PDB entry 7KHI | electron microscopy, 3.62 A resolution | chains F and X of the 9 polymer chains in the assembly

Chain F:
Molecule: RNA polymerase sigma factor RpoD
Organism: Escherichia coli (strain K12)
UniProtKB: P00579 (RPOD_ECOLI); numbering as in UniProt (aligned over 1-613)
Chain sequence (613 residues; each row starts with the number of its first residue):
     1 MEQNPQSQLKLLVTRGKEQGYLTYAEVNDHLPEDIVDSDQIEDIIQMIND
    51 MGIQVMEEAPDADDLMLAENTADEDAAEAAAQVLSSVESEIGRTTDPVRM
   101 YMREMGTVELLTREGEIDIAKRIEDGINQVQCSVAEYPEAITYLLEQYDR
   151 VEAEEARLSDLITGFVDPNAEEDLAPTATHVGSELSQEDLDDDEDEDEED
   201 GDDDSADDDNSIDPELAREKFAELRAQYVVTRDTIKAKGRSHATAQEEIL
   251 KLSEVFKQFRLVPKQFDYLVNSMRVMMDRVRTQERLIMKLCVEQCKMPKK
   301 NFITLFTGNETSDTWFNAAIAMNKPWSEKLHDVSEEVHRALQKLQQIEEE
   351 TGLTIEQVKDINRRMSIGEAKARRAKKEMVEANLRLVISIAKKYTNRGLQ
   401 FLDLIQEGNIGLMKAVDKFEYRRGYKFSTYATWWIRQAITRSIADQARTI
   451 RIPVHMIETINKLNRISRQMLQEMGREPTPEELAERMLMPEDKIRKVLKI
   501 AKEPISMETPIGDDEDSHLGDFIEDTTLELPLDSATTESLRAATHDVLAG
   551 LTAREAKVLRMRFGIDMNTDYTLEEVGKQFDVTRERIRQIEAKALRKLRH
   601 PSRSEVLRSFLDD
Unresolved in the structure: 1-5, 168-212, 237-242, 613
Ligand contacts:
  - chapso (1N7), molecule 1: Ile505, Thr509, Pro510, Ile511, Gly512
  - chapso (1N7), molecule 2: Ile511, Leu519, Phe522, Ile523

Chain X:
Molecule: 36-nt DNA strand
Organism: Escherichia coli K-12
Sequence (36 nucleotides; numbered 20 to 55; the number before each row is that of its first residue):
    20 TCCTCTTGTCAGGCCGGAATAACTCCCTATAATGCG

Interface between chain F and chain X:
Pairs across the interface (50):
  Asp96(F) - DG55(X)  hydrogen bond to the base
  Val98(F) - DG55(X)  base contact
  Arg99(F) - DG55(X)  hydrogen bond to the base
  Met102(F) - DG53(X)  base contact
  Met102(F) - DC54(X)  base contact
  Gly106(F) - DG53(X)  base contact
  Leu110(F) - DT52(X)  base contact
  Glu116(F) - DT52(X)  base contact
  Ala382(F) - DT52(X)  base contact
  Asn383(F) - DT52(X)  base contact
  Arg385(F) - DT52(X)  base contact
  Arg385(F) - DG53(X)  hydrogen bond to the base
  Leu386(F) - DT52(X)  base contact
  Ile388(F) - DC54(X)  sugar contact
  Ser389(F) - DT52(X)  phosphate contact
  Ser389(F) - DG53(X)  phosphate contact
  Lys392(F) - DC54(X)  salt bridge to the phosphate
  Lys392(F) - DG55(X)  phosphate contact
  Lys418(F) - DC46(X)  salt bridge to the phosphate
  Glu420(F) - DA48(X)  base contact
  Arg423(F) - DA48(X)  hydrogen bond to the base
  Tyr425(F) - DA48(X)  sugar contact
  Tyr425(F) - DT49(X)  sugar contact
  Tyr425(F) - DA50(X)  phosphate contact
  Lys426(F) - DA50(X)  hydrogen bond to the phosphate
  Lys426(F) - DA51(X)  salt bridge to the phosphate
  Lys426(F) - DT52(X)  base contact
  Ser428(F) - DA51(X)  hydrogen bond to the phosphate
  Ser428(F) - DT52(X)  base contact
  Thr429(F) - DA50(X)  phosphate contact
  Thr429(F) - DA51(X)  hydrogen bond to the base
  Tyr430(F) - DA48(X)  stacking on the base
  Thr432(F) - DA51(X)  hydrogen bond to the base
  Trp433(F) - DT47(X)  stacking on the base
  Trp433(F) - DA48(X)  sugar contact
  Trp434(F) - DC46(X)  sugar contact
  Trp434(F) - DT47(X)  base contact
  Gln437(F) - DC46(X)  base contact
  Gln437(F) - DT47(X)  base contact
  Arg441(F) - DT43(X)  salt bridge to the phosphate
  Arg451(F) - DC42(X)  salt bridge to the phosphate
  Pro453(F) - DA41(X)  sugar contact
  His455(F) - DA41(X)  salt bridge to the phosphate
  Lys493(F) - DA40(X)  salt bridge to the phosphate
  Arg584(F) - DC24(X)  hydrogen bond to the phosphate
  Arg584(F) - DT25(X)  salt bridge to the phosphate
  Glu585(F) - DT25(X)  base contact
  Arg586(F) - DC24(X)  salt bridge to the phosphate
  Gln589(F) - DC24(X)  base contact
  Gln589(F) - DT25(X)  hydrogen bond to the base
Other interface residues (no listed pair), chain F (37 interface residues in all): Arg113, Phe419
Other interface residues (no listed pair), chain X (18 interface residues in all): DT23, DT26

Overview:
37 residues of chain F and 18 residues of chain X are in contact; the contacts include 10 hydrogen bonds, 9
salt bridges and 2 aromatic stacking contacts. Polar contacts include Asp96(F)-DG55(X), Arg99(F)-DG55(X) and
Arg385(F)-DG53(X). Ligands of chain F: chapso.
Chain F is RNA polymerase sigma factor RpoD (Escherichia coli (strain K12)) and chain X is a 36-nt DNA strand
(Escherichia coli K-12); the structure, Escherichia coli RNA polymerase and rrnBP1 promoter complex with
DksA/ppGpp, was determined by electron microscopy together with 7KHE, 7KHB and 7KHC from the same study.
